PDB entry 7F6D | electron microscopy, 3.85 A resolution | chains H and C of the 8 polymer chains in the assembly

# Chain H
Molecule: NurA
From: Deinococcus radiodurans R1
UniProt: Q9RW33 (Q9RW33_DEIRA); residue numbers follow UniProt; this construct covers 1-349
Sequence (369 residues; each row starts with the number of its first residue; numbers below 1 keep their minus sign (Met-19 is residue -19)):
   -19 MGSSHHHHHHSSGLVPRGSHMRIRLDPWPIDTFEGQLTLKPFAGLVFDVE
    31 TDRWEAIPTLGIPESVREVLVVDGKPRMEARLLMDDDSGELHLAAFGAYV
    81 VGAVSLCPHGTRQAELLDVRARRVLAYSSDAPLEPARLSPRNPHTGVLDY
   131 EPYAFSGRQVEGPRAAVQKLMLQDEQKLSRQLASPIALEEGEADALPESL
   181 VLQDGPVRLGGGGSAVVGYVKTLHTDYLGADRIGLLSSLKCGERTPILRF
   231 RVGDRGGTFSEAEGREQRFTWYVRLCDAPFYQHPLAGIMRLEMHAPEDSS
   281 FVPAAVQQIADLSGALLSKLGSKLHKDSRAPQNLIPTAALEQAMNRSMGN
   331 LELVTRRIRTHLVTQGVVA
Disordered / not traced: -19 to 8, 135-138, 345-349
Construct notes: initiating methionine (-19); expression tag (-18 to 0)

# Chain C
Molecule: HerA
From: Deinococcus radiodurans R1
UniProt: Q9RW32 (Q9RW32_DEIRA); residues 1-618 here = UniProt positions 1-618
Sequence (618 residues; numbered 1 to 618; the number before each row is that of its first residue):
     1 MTGNDVQGAEKADAIGMVLGTEDVTPTVFWFAVSHGASVGLDDLVVVETR
    51 KPDGTPVRFYGLVDNVRKRHEGVTFESDVEDVVAGLLPASVSYAARVLVT
   101 RVDPENFIPPQPGDHVRHAAGRELAMALSADKMEEAAFPGGLLADGQPLP
   151 LNFRFINGESGGHINISGISGVATKTSYALFLLHSIFRSGVMDRTAQGSG
   201 GRQSGTAGGRALIFNVKGEDLLFLDKPNARMVEKEDKVVRAKGLSADRYA
   251 LLGLPAEPFRDVQLLAPPRAGAAGTAIVPQTDQRSEGVTPFVFTIREFCA
   301 RRMLPYVFSDASASLNLGFVIGNIEEKLFRLAAAQTGKGTGLIVHDWQFE
   351 DSETPPENLDFSELGGVNLQTFEQLISYLEYKLLEEREGEGDPKWVLKQS
   401 PGTLRAFTRRLRGVQKYLSPLIRGDLTPEQAEGYRPDPLRRGIQLTVVDI
   451 HALSAHAQMFVVGVLLREVFEYKERVGRQDTVFVVLDELNKYAPREGDSP
   501 IKDVLLDIAERGRSLGIILIGAQQTASEVERRIVSNAAIRVVGRLDLAEA
   551 ERPEYRFLPQSFRGRAGILQPGTMLVSQPDVPNPVLVNYPFPAWATRRDE
   601 VDDLGGKAAAEVGAGLLR
Disordered / not traced: 1-11, 276-282, 336-375, 388-406, 599-618

# Interface between chain H and chain C
Pairs across the interface (16):
  Val84(H) - Pro88(C)  hydrophobic
  Leu86(H) - Leu86(C)  hydrophobic
  Arg92(H) - Gly85(C)
  Gln93(H) - Val83(C)
  Ala94(H) - Leu87(C)  hydrogen bond (backbone-backbone)
  Ala94(H) - Pro88(C)
  Leu96(H) - Pro88(C)  hydrophobic
  Lys299(H) - Leu86(C)
  Leu300(H) - Leu86(C)  hydrophobic
  Lys303(H) - Val82(C)
  His305(H) - Asp78(C)  salt bridge
  Lys306(H) - Phe75(C)
  Lys306(H) - Asp78(C)
  Ile315(H) - Val82(C)  hydrophobic
  Ile315(H) - Leu86(C)
  Ile315(H) - Leu87(C)  hydrophobic
Also at the interface, not in a pair above, chain H (14 interface residues in all): Pro316, Ala319
Also at the interface, not in a pair above, chain C (10 interface residues in all): Val79, Ala84

# Overview
14 residues of chain H face 10 of chain C across their interface; the contacts include 1 hydrogen bond and 1
salt bridge. Among the polar pairs are His305(H)-Asp78(C) and Ala94(H)-Leu87(C).
Here chain H is NurA and chain C is HerA, both from Deinococcus radiodurans R1. Entry 7F6D (Reconstruction of
the HerA-NurA complex from Deinococcus radiodurans) was determined by electron microscopy.
